Entry 2NTW (X-ray diffraction, 1.53 A resolution); this record covers chain A.

[Chain A]
Name: Bacteriorhodopsin
From: Halobacterium salinarum
Reference sequence: P02945 (BACR_HALSA); residues 1-249 here correspond to UniProt positions 14-262 (UniProt number = residue number + 13)
Chain sequence (249 residues; row label = number of the first residue in the row):
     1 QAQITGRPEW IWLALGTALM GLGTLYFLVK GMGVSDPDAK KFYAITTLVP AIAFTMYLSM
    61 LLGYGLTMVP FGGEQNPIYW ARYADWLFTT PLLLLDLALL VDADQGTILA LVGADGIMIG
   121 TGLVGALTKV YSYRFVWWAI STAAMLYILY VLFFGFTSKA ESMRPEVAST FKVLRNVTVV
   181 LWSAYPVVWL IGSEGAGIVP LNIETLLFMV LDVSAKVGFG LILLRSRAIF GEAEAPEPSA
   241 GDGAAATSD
Not modelled in the structure: 1-4, 157-161, 232-249
Glycans and other covalent adducts: retinal (RET) linked to Lys-216
Ligand contacts: retinal (RET): Tyr-83, Asp-85, Trp-86, Thr-89, Thr-90, Leu-93, Met-118, Gly-122, Trp-138, Ser-141, Thr-142, Met-145, Trp-182, Tyr-185, Pro-186, Trp-189, Asp-212, Ala-215
UniProt features mapped onto this chain:
  - site: Asp-85 (Primary proton acceptor)
  - modified residue: Gln-1 (Pyrrolidone carboxylic acid), Lys-216 (N6-(retinylidene)lysine)
What the authors report for this chain:
  - binding site for retinal: Trp-86, Trp-182, Lys-216
  - conformationally variable residues (side-chain flip): Arg-82, Trp-86, Trp-182, Glu-194, Ala-215, Lys-216
  - contacts within the chain: Asp-85/Lys-216 (water-mediated contact), Asp-85/Thr-89 (hydrogen bond), Thr-46/Asp-96 (hydrogen bond), Thr-90/Asp-115 (hydrogen bond), Tyr-83/Glu-194 (hydrogen bond), Asp-212/Lys-216 (water-mediated contact)

[Summary]
Covalently linked retinal: at Lys-216. The paper reports a binding site for retinal at Trp-86, Trp-182 and
Lys-216; conformational variability at Arg-82, Trp-86 and Trp-182 among others.
Chain A is Bacteriorhodopsin (Halobacterium salinarum); the structure, Bacteriorhodopsin, wild type, after
illumination to produce the L intermediate, was determined by X-ray diffraction (same publication as 2NTU).
